PDB entry 7N5E | electron microscopy, 2.80 A resolution | chains A and B of the 7 polymer chains in the assembly

Chain A (and B):
Name: Mechanosensitive ion channel Flycatcher1
From: Dionaea muscipula
Notes: chain B of this document is another copy of the same molecule, construct and numbering; everything in this record applies to it too
Chain sequence (762 residues; row label = number of the first residue in the row):
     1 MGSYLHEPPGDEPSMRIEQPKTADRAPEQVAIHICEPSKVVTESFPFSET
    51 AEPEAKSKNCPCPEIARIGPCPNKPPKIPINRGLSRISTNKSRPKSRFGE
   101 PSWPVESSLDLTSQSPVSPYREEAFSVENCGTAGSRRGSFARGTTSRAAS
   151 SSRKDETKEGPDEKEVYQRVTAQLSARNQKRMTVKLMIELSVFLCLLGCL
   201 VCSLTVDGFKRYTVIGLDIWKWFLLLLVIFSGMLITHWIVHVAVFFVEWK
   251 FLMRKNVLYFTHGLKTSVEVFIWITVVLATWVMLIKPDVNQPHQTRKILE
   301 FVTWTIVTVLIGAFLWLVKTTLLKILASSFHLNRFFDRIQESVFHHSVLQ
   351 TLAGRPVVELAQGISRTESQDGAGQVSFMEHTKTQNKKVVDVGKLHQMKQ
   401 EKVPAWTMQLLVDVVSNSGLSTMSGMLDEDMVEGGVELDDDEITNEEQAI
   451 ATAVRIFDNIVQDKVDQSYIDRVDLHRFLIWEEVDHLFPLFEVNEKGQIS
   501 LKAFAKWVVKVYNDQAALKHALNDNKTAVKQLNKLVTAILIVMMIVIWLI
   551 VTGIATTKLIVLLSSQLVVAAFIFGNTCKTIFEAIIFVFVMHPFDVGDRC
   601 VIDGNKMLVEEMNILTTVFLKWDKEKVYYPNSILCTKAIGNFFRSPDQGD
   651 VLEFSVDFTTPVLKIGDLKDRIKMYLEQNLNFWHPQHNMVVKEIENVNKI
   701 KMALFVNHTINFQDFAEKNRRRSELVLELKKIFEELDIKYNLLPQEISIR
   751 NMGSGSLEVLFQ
Disordered / not traced: 1-95, 102-293, 355-502, 752-762 (chain B: 1-289, 355-506, 752-762)

Interface between chain A and chain B:
Pairs across the interface (94):
  Ser96(A) - Pro646(B)
  Pro101(A) - Asp647(B)
  Pro101(A) - His684(B)
  Lys558(A) - Ile550(B)
  Lys558(A) - Ala555(B)  hydrogen bond (side chain-backbone)
  Lys558(A) - Thr557(B)
  Lys558(A) - Ile560(B)
  Leu559(A) - Ile550(B)  hydrophobic
  Val561(A) - Ser564(B)
  Leu562(A) - Ile550(B)  hydrophobic
  Leu562(A) - Ile560(B)  hydrophobic
  Leu562(A) - Ser564(B)
  Ser565(A) - Ser564(B)
  Ser565(A) - Leu567(B)
  Ser565(A) - Val568(B)
  Val569(A) - Leu567(B)  hydrophobic
  Val569(A) - Ala571(B)  hydrophobic
  Phe572(A) - Lys579(B)
  Ile573(A) - Cys578(B)  hydrophobic
  Ile573(A) - Lys579(B)
  Phe574(A) - Phe582(B)  hydrophobic
  Asn576(A) - Lys579(B)
  Asn576(A) - Glu583(B)  hydrogen bond
  Thr577(A) - Phe582(B)
  Thr577(A) - Ile586(B)
  Leu615(A) - Ile586(B)  hydrophobic
  Leu615(A) - Val590(B)  hydrophobic
  Leu615(A) - Met591(B)  hydrophobic
  Thr616(A) - Met591(B)
  Trp622(A) - Val651(B)  hydrophobic
  Asp623(A) - Gln648(B)
  Asp623(A) - Gly649(B)  hydrogen bond (backbone-backbone)
  Lys624(A) - Ser645(B)
  Lys624(A) - Pro646(B)
  Lys624(A) - Asp647(B)
  Glu625(A) - Val601(B)
  Glu625(A) - Gly640(B)
  Glu625(A) - Phe642(B)
  Glu625(A) - Ser645(B)
  Glu625(A) - Gln648(B)
  Lys626(A) - Ile639(B)
  Lys626(A) - Gly640(B)
  Lys626(A) - Asn641(B)  hydrogen bond (backbone-backbone)
  Lys626(A) - Arg644(B)
  Lys626(A) - Ser645(B)  hydrogen bond (backbone-side chain)
  Val627(A) - Ala638(B)  hydrophobic
  Val627(A) - Ile639(B)
  Tyr628(A) - Pro593(B)
  Tyr628(A) - Lys637(B)
  Tyr628(A) - Ala638(B)
  Tyr628(A) - Ile639(B)  hydrogen bond (backbone-backbone)
  Tyr628(A) - Arg644(B)  hydrogen bond
  Tyr629(A) - Ala638(B)  hydrophobic
  Pro630(A) - Cys635(B)
  Pro630(A) - Lys637(B)
  Ile633(A) - Thr636(B)
  Ser655(A) - Asn696(B)  hydrogen bond
  Lys699(A) - Asn696(B)
  Asn719(A) - Val690(B)
  Arg720(A) - Asn688(B)  hydrogen bond
  Arg722(A) - Lys692(B)  hydrogen bond (side chain-backbone)
  Ser723(A) - Val690(B)
  Ser723(A) - Val691(B)  hydrogen bond (side chain-backbone)
  Val726(A) - Val691(B)  hydrophobic
  Val726(A) - Lys692(B)
  Val726(A) - Ile694(B)
  Lys730(A) - Phe658(B)
  Lys730(A) - Thr660(B)
  Lys730(A) - Ile694(B)
  Lys730(A) - Ile700(B)
  Phe733(A) - Phe658(B)  hydrophobic
  Ile738(A) - Val697(B)
  Tyr740(A) - Asn696(B)
  Tyr740(A) - Val697(B)
  Tyr740(A) - Leu743(B)  hydrophobic
  Leu742(A) - Leu743(B)
  Leu742(A) - Pro744(B)
  Leu742(A) - Gln745(B)
  Leu743(A) - Gln745(B)  hydrogen bond (backbone-side chain)
  Pro744(A) - Gln745(B)
  Pro744(A) - Glu746(B)
  Gln745(A) - Gln745(B)
  Gln745(A) - Glu746(B)  hydrogen bond (backbone-backbone)
  Gln745(A) - Ile747(B)
  Gln745(A) - Ser748(B)  hydrogen bond (backbone-backbone)
  Glu746(A) - Ser748(B)
  Glu746(A) - Arg750(B)  salt bridge
  Ile747(A) - Ile747(B)  hydrophobic
  Ile747(A) - Ser748(B)  hydrogen bond (backbone-backbone)
  Ile747(A) - Ile749(B)
  Ile747(A) - Arg750(B)  hydrogen bond (backbone-backbone)
  Ile747(A) - Asn751(B)
  Ser748(A) - Asn751(B)
  Ile749(A) - Asn751(B)  hydrogen bond (backbone-backbone)
Other interface residues (no listed pair), chain A (53 interface residues in all): Val568, Leu620, Glu653, Phe654, Ala716, Leu727, Leu729, Glu734, Lys739
Other interface residues (no listed pair), chain B (62 interface residues in all): Val546, Gly553, Val561, Phe572, Asp650, Val662, Ile665, Met689, Glu693, Asn707

Overview:
53 residues of chain A face 62 of chain B across their interface; the contacts include 17 hydrogen bonds and 1
salt bridge. Among the polar pairs are Glu746(A)-Arg750(B), Lys558(A)-Ala555(B) and Asn576(A)-Glu583(B).
Both chains are Mechanosensitive ion channel Flycatcher1 (Dionaea muscipula). Entry 7N5E (Structure of
Mechanosensitive Ion Channel Flycatcher1 in GDN) was determined by electron microscopy (same publication as
7N5D, 7N5F and 7N5G).
